2J6U - chains A and P of the 3 polymer chains in the assembly; structure by X-ray diffraction, 2.50 A resolution.

== Chain A ==
Protein: DNA polymerase IV
Organism: Sulfolobus solfataricus
Notes: EC 2.7.7.7
UniProt: Q97W02 (DPO42_SULSO); residues 4-355 here correspond to UniProt positions 1-352 (UniProt number = residue number - 3)
Sequence (358 residues; numbered -2 to 355; the number before each row is that of its first residue; numbers below 1 keep their minus sign (His-2 is residue -2)):
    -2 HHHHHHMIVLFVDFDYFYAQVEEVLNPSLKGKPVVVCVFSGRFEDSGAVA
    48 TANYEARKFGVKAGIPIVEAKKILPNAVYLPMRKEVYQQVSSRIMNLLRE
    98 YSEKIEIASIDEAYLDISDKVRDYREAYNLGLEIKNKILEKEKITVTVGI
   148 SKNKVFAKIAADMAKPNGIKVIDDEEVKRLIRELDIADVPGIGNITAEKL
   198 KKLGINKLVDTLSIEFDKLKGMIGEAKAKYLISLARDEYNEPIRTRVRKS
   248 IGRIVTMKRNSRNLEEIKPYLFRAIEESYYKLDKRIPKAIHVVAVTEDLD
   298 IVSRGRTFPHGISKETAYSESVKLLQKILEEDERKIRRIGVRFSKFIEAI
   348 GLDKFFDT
Unresolved in the structure: -2 to 0, 346-355
Ion coordination: Ca2+ site 1: Asp10, Asp108, Glu109 (together with 2'-deoxyguanosine-5'-triphosphate) (shared with DT14(P) of chain P); Ca2+ site 2: Asp10, Phe11, Asp108 (together with 2'-deoxyguanosine-5'-triphosphate); Ca2+ site 3: Ala184, Ile189
Ligand contacts: 2'-deoxyguanosine-5'-triphosphate (DGT): Asp10, Phe11, Asp12, Tyr13, Phe14, Tyr15, Val35, Ala47, Thr48, Tyr51, Arg54, Ala60, Met79, Ile107, Asp108, Lys162
Curated features (UniProtKB/Swiss-Prot):
  - active site: Glu109
  - binding site (Mg(2+)): Asp10, Asp108
  - site: Tyr15 (Substrate discrimination)

== Chain P ==
Molecule: 14-nt DNA strand
Sequence (14 nucleotides; numbered 1 to 14; the number before each row is that of its first residue):
     1 GGGGGAAGGATTCT
Ion coordination: Ca2+: DT14 (together with 2'-deoxyguanosine-5'-triphosphate) (shared with Asp10(A), Asp108(A), Glu109(A) of chain A)

== How chain A and chain P interact ==
Contacting residue pairs - 32 pairs, chain A then chain P:
  Lys59(A) - DT14(P)  base contact
  Ala60(A) - DT14(P)  base contact
  Ser106(A) - DT14(P)  hydrogen bond to the phosphate
  Asp108(A) - DT14(P)  phosphate contact
  Glu109(A) - DT14(P)  sugar contact
  Lys155(A) - DT14(P)  salt bridge to the phosphate
  Val186(A) - DC13(P)  phosphate contact
  Pro187(A) - DC13(P)  phosphate contact
  Gly188(A) - DT12(P)  phosphate contact
  Gly188(A) - DC13(P)  hydrogen bond to the phosphate
  Ile189(A) - DT12(P)  phosphate contact
  Ile189(A) - DC13(P)  hydrogen bond to the phosphate
  Gly190(A) - DT12(P)  hydrogen bond to the phosphate
  Gly190(A) - DC13(P)  phosphate contact
  Asn191(A) - DT12(P)  phosphate contact
  Ile192(A) - DT11(P)  phosphate contact
  Ile192(A) - DT12(P)  hydrogen bond to the phosphate
  Thr193(A) - DT11(P)  phosphate contact
  Thr193(A) - DT12(P)  hydrogen bond to the phosphate
  Lys196(A) - DT11(P)  salt bridge to the phosphate
  Lys224(A) - DT12(P)  sugar contact
  Val299(A) - DG9(P)  phosphate contact
  Ser300(A) - DG8(P)  sugar contact
  Ser300(A) - DG9(P)  hydrogen bond to the phosphate
  Arg301(A) - DG8(P)  salt bridge to the phosphate
  Arg301(A) - DG9(P)  salt bridge to the phosphate
  Gly302(A) - DA7(P)  phosphate contact
  Gly302(A) - DG8(P)  hydrogen bond to the phosphate
  Arg303(A) - DA7(P)  phosphate contact
  Thr304(A) - DA7(P)  hydrogen bond to the phosphate
  Lys324(A) - DG8(P)  salt bridge to the phosphate
  Lys342(A) - DA6(P)  salt bridge to the phosphate
Other interface residues (no listed pair), chain A (28 interface residues in all): Tyr15, Ile107, Ala194, Ile298

== In short ==
28 residues of chain A and 8 residues of chain P are in contact, with 9 hydrogen bonds and 6 salt bridges.
Polar pairs include Ser106(A)-DT14(P), Gly188(A)-DC13(P) and Ile189(A)-DC13(P). Ligands of chain A:
2'-deoxyguanosine-5'-triphosphate.
Chain A is DNA polymerase IV (Sulfolobus solfataricus) and chain P is a 14-nt DNA strand; the structure,
Ternary complex of Sulfolobus solfataricus Dpo4 DNA polymerase, O6- methylguanine modified DNA, and dGTP, was
determined by X-ray diffraction together with 2J6S and 2J6T from the same study.
